Entry 6IEM (X-ray diffraction, 2.20 A resolution); this record covers chains B and D of the 4 polymer chains in the assembly.

Chain B (and D):
Protein: Argininosuccinate lyase
From: Mycobacterium tuberculosis (strain ATCC 25618 / H37Rv)
Notes: EC 4.3.2.1; chain D of this document is another copy of the same molecule, construct and numbering; everything in this record applies to it too
Reference sequence: P9WPY7 (ARLY_MYCTU); residues 1-470 here = UniProt positions 1-470
Amino-acid sequence (470 residues; each row starts with the number of its first residue):
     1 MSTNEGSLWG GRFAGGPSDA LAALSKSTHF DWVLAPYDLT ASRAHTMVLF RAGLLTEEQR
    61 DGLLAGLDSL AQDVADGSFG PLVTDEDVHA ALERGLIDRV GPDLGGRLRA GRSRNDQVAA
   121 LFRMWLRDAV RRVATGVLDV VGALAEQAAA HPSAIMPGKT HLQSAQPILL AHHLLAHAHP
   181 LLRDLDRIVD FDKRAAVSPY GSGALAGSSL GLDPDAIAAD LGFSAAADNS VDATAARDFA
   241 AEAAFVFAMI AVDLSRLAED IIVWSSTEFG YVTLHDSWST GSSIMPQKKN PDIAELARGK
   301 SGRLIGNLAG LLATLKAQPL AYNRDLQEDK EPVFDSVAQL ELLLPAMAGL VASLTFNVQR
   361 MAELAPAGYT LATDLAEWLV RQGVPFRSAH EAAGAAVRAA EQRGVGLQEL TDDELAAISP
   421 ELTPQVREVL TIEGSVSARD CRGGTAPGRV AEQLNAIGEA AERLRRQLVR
Not modelled in the structure: 1-6, 282-283 (chain D: 1-16)

Chain B / chain D interface:
Residue-residue contacts (82):
  Leu8(B) - Thr280(D)
  Trp9(B) - Asp292(D)
  Trp9(B) - Leu296(D)  hydrophobic
  Gly10(B) - Ser283(D)
  Gly11(B) - Gly281(D)
  Arg12(B) - Thr280(D)
  Arg12(B) - Gly281(D)  hydrogen bond (backbone-backbone)
  Arg12(B) - Ser282(D)
  Arg12(B) - Pro286(D)
  Arg12(B) - Lys289(D)
  Phe13(B) - Asp276(D)
  Phe13(B) - Ser279(D)
  Phe13(B) - Thr280(D)
  Phe13(B) - Pro286(D)
  Ala14(B) - Asp276(D)  hydrogen bond (backbone-side chain)
  Ala14(B) - Pro286(D)
  Gly15(B) - Asp276(D)  hydrogen bond (backbone-side chain)
  Gly16(B) - Ser277(D)
  Pro17(B) - Ser277(D)
  Ser18(B) - Ser277(D)  hydrogen bond (backbone-backbone)
  Ser18(B) - Trp278(D)
  Ala20(B) - Trp278(D)  hydrophobic
  Leu21(B) - Ser277(D)
  Leu21(B) - Trp278(D)
  Leu21(B) - Ser279(D)
  Leu21(B) - Ile293(D)  hydrophobic
  Leu24(B) - Lys300(D)
  Leu24(B) - Leu342(D)  hydrophobic
  Leu24(B) - Leu343(D)  hydrophobic
  Leu24(B) - Ala346(D)  hydrophobic
  Ser277(B) - Pro17(D)
  Ser277(B) - Ser18(D)  hydrogen bond (backbone-backbone)
  Ser277(B) - Leu21(D)
  Trp278(B) - Ser18(D)
  Ser279(B) - Leu21(D)
  Asp292(B) - Arg324(D)  salt bridge
  Ile293(B) - Leu21(D)  hydrophobic
  Ile293(B) - Leu24(D)  hydrophobic
  Glu295(B) - Asn323(D)
  Glu295(B) - Arg324(D)  hydrogen bond (side chain-backbone)
  Glu295(B) - Asp325(D)
  Leu296(B) - Leu24(D)  hydrophobic
  Leu296(B) - Arg324(D)
  Arg298(B) - Asn323(D)
  Arg298(B) - Asp325(D)  salt bridge
  Gly299(B) - Thr314(D)  hydrogen bond (backbone-side chain)
  Gly299(B) - Asp325(D)
  Gly299(B) - Glu328(D)
  Lys300(B) - Leu24(D)
  Lys300(B) - Glu328(D)  salt bridge
  Gly302(B) - Gly310(D)
  Gly302(B) - Ala313(D)
  Gly302(B) - Thr314(D)
  Arg303(B) - Thr314(D)
  Arg303(B) - Glu328(D)  salt bridge
  Arg303(B) - Glu331(D)  salt bridge
  Gly306(B) - Gly306(D)
  Gly306(B) - Gly310(D)
  Gly310(B) - Gly302(D)
  Gly310(B) - Gly306(D)
  Ala313(B) - Gly302(D)
  Thr314(B) - Gly299(D)  hydrogen bond (side chain-backbone)
  Thr314(B) - Gly302(D)
  Thr314(B) - Arg303(D)
  Asn323(B) - Glu295(D)
  Asn323(B) - Arg298(D)
  Arg324(B) - Thr280(D)
  Arg324(B) - Asp292(D)  salt bridge
  Arg324(B) - Glu295(D)  hydrogen bond (backbone-side chain)
  Arg324(B) - Leu296(D)
  Asp325(B) - Glu295(D)
  Asp325(B) - Arg298(D)  salt bridge
  Asp325(B) - Gly299(D)
  Gln327(B) - Leu296(D)
  Glu328(B) - Gly299(D)
  Glu328(B) - Lys300(D)  salt bridge
  Glu328(B) - Arg303(D)  salt bridge
  Glu331(B) - Arg303(D)  salt bridge
  Leu342(B) - Ala23(D)  hydrophobic
  Leu342(B) - Leu24(D)  hydrophobic
  Ala346(B) - Ala20(D)  hydrophobic
  Ala346(B) - Leu24(D)  hydrophobic
Other interface residues (no listed pair), chain B (45 interface residues in all): Ala23, Thr280, Ile305, Gln318, Pro319, Leu343, Pro345
Other interface residues (no listed pair), chain D (43 interface residues in all): Ser25, Asn290, Gln318, Pro319, Gln327, Pro345

Summary:
45 residues of chain B and 43 residues of chain D are in contact; the contacts include 9 hydrogen bonds and 10
salt bridges. Among the polar pairs are Asp292(B)-Arg324(D), Arg298(B)-Asp325(D) and Lys300(B)-Glu328(D).
Both chains are Argininosuccinate lyase (Mycobacterium tuberculosis (strain ATCC 25618 / H37Rv)). Entry 6IEM
(Argininosuccinate lyase from Mycobacterium tuberculosis) was determined by X-ray diffraction together with
6IEN from the same study.
